4IOS - chains A and F of the 6 polymer chains in the assembly; structure by X-ray diffraction, 2.40 A resolution.

== Chain A ==
Protein: BPP
Source organism: Lactococcus phage TP901-1
Notes: fragment: head domain, residues 64-163
UniProtKB: Q9G096 (Q9G096_9CAUD); residue numbers follow UniProt; this construct covers 64-163
Sequence (100 residues; each row starts with the number of its first residue):
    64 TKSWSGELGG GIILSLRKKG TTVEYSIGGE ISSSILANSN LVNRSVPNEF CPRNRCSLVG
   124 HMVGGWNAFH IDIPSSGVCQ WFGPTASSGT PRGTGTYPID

== Chain F ==
Protein: Llama nanobody 11
Source organism: Lama glama
Notes: antibody fragment or engineered binder
Sequence (123 residues; row label = number of the first residue in the row):
     1 QVQLVESGGG LVQAGDSLRL SCAVSGRTFS SNVIGWFRQA PGKEREFVAA ISWSTGSTYY
    61 GRSMKGRCAA SRDNAKNTVA LQLNSLKPED TAVYYCAATL DWGKTLSDEY DYWGQGTQVT
   121 VSS
Disordered / not traced: 1, 27-30, 74-75, 123
Disulfides: Cys22-Cys96

== How chain A and chain F interact ==
Pairs across the interface (11):
  Arg116(A) with Leu100(F); Asp101(F)
  Asn117(A) with Leu100(F); Asp101(F)
  Arg118(A) with Asp101(F), hydrogen bond (backbone-side chain); Lys104(F), hydrogen bond (backbone-side chain); Asp108(F), hydrogen bond (side chain-backbone); Glu109(F)
  Asp135(A) with Glu109(F)
  Gln143(A) with Asp108(F), hydrogen bond
  Phe145(A) with Leu106(F), hydrophobic
Other interface residues (no listed pair), chain A (7 interface residues in all): Asn101

== Overview ==
Chain A and chain F form an interface of 7 and 6 residues respectively, with 4 hydrogen bonds. Among the polar
pairs are Arg118(A)-Asp101(F), Arg118(A)-Lys104(F) and Arg118(A)-Asp108(F).
Chain A is BPP (Lactococcus phage TP901-1) and chain F is Llama nanobody 11 (Lama glama); the structure,
Structure of phage TP901-1 RBP (ORF49) in complex with nanobody 11, was determined by X-ray diffraction,
deposited together with 4HEM.
